Entry 1FZH (X-ray diffraction, 2.60 A resolution); this record covers chains A and B of the 6 polymer chains in the assembly.

== Chain A (and B) ==
Protein: Methane monooxygenase component A, alpha chain
Organism: Methylococcus capsulatus
Notes: EC 1.14.13.25; chain B of this document is another copy of the same molecule, construct and numbering; everything in this record applies to it too
Reference sequence: P22869 (MEMA_METCA); residues 1-527 here = UniProt positions 1-527
Chain sequence (527 residues; numbered 1 to 527; the number before each row is that of its first residue):
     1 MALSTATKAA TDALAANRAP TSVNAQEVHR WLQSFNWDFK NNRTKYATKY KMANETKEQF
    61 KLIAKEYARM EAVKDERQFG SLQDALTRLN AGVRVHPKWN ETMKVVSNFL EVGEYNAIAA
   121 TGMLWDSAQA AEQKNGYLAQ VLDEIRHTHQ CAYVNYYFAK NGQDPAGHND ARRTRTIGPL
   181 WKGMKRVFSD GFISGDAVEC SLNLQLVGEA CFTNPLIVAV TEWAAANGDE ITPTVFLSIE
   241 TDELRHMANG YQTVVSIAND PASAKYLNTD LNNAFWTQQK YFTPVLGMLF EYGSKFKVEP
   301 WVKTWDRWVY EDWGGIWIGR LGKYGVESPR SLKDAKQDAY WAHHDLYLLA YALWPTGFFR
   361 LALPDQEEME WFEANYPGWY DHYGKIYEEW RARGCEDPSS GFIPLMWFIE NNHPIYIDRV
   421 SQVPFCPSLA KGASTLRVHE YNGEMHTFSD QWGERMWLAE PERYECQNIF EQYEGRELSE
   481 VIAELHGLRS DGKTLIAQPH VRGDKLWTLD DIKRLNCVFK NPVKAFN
Unresolved in the structure: 1-16 (chain B: 1-17)
UniProt features mapped onto this chain:
  - active site: Cys151
  - binding site (Fe cation): Glu114, Glu144, His147, Glu209, Glu243, His246

== Interface between chain A and chain B ==
Residue-residue contacts (24):
  Glu76(A) - Glu76(B)
  Arg77(A) - Gly80(B)
  Gly80(A) - Arg77(B)
  Gly80(A) - Ser81(B)  hydrogen bond (backbone-side chain)
  Ser81(A) - Gly80(B)  hydrogen bond (side chain-backbone)
  Ser81(A) - Ser81(B)
  Ser81(A) - Asp84(B)  hydrogen bond
  Ser81(A) - Ala85(B)  hydrogen bond (side chain-backbone)
  Gln83(A) - Arg77(B)  hydrogen bond (backbone-side chain)
  Asp84(A) - Arg77(B)
  Asp84(A) - Ser81(B)  hydrogen bond
  Asp84(A) - Thr234(B)
  Ala85(A) - Ser81(B)  hydrogen bond (backbone-side chain)
  Ala85(A) - Leu86(B)  hydrophobic
  Leu86(A) - Ala85(B)  hydrophobic
  Arg88(A) - Glu230(B)  salt bridge
  Arg88(A) - Pro233(B)
  Arg88(A) - Thr234(B)  hydrogen bond
  Leu89(A) - Leu89(B)  hydrophobic
  Leu89(A) - Glu230(B)
  Glu230(A) - Arg88(B)  salt bridge
  Glu230(A) - Leu89(B)
  Thr234(A) - Asp84(B)
  Thr234(A) - Arg88(B)  hydrogen bond
Also at the interface, not in a pair above, chain A (14 interface residues in all): Pro233, Leu237
Also at the interface, not in a pair above, chain B (14 interface residues in all): Gln83, Leu237

== Summary ==
Chain A and chain B each contribute 14 residues to their interface, with 9 hydrogen bonds and 2 salt bridges.
Polar contacts include Arg88(A)-Glu230(B), Gly80(A)-Ser81(B) and Ser81(A)-Asp84(B). UniProt lists active-site
residue Cys151(A) and 6 Fe cation-binding residues on chain A.
Both chains are Methane monooxygenase component A, alpha chain (Methylococcus capsulatus). Entry 1FZH (Methane
monooxygenase hydroxylase, form II pressurized with xenon gas) was determined by X-ray diffraction, deposited
together with 1FZ8, 1FZ9 and 1FZI.
